Entry 4R8Y (X-ray diffraction, 1.90 A resolution); this record covers chain A.

Chain A:
Name: Beta-secretase 1
Organism: Homo sapiens
Notes: EC 3.4.23.46
UniProt: P56817 (BACE1_HUMAN); residue numbers follow UniProt; this construct covers 41-454
Sequence (414 residues; each row starts with the number of its first residue):
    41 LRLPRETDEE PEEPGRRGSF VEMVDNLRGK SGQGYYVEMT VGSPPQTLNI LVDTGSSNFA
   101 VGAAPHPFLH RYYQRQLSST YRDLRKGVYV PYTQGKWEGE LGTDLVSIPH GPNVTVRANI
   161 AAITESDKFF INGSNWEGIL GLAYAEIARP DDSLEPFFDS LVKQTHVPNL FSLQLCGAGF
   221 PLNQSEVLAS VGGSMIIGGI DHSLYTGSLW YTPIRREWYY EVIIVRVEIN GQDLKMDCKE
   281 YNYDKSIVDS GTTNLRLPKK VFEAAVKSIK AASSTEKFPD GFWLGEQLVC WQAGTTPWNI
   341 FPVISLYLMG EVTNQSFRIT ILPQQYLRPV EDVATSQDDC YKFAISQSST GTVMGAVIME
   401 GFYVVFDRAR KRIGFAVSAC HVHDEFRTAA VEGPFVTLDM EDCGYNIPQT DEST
Not modelled in the structure: 41-57, 373-375, 448-454
Disulfides: Cys216-Cys420, Cys278-Cys443, Cys330-Cys380
Ligand contacts: 3KO ((2E,5R)-5-(2-cyclohexylethyl)-5-{[(3R)-1-(cyclopentylacetyl)pyrrolidin-3-yl]methyl}-2-imino-3-methylimidazolidin-4-one): Ser71, Gly72, Gln73, Gly74, Leu91, Asp93, Gly95, Ser96, Val130, Tyr132, Phe169, Ile171, Trp176, Ile179, Ile187, Arg189, Tyr259, Asp289, Ser290, Gly291, Thr292, Thr293
Swiss-Prot annotation at these positions:
  - active site: Asp93, Asp289
  - modified residue (N6-acetyllysine): Lys126, Lys275, Lys279, Lys285, Lys299, Lys300, Lys307
  - glycosylation (N-linked (GlcNAc...) asparagine): Asn153, Asn172, Asn223, Asn354

Overview:
Ligands of chain A: compound 3KO. Curated annotation (UniProt) lists active-site residues Asp93 and Asp289.
Chain A is Beta-secretase 1 (Homo sapiens); the structure, BACE-1 in complex with
(R)-4-(2-cyclohexylethyl)-4-(((R)-1-(2-cyclopentylacetyl)pyrrolidin-3-yl)methyl)-1-methyl-5-oxoimidazolidin-2-iminium,
was determined by X-ray diffraction, deposited together with 4R91, 4R92, 4R93 and 4R95.
